PDB entry 6J1M | X-ray diffraction, 2.00 A resolution | chains A and B

[Chain A (and B)]
Protein: A. acutangulus PKS2
Source organism: Anisodus acutangulus
Notes: chain B of this document is another copy of the same molecule, construct and numbering; everything in this record applies to it too
Sequence (427 residues; numbered -35 to 391; the number before each row is that of its first residue; numbers below 1 keep their minus sign (Met-35 is residue -35)):
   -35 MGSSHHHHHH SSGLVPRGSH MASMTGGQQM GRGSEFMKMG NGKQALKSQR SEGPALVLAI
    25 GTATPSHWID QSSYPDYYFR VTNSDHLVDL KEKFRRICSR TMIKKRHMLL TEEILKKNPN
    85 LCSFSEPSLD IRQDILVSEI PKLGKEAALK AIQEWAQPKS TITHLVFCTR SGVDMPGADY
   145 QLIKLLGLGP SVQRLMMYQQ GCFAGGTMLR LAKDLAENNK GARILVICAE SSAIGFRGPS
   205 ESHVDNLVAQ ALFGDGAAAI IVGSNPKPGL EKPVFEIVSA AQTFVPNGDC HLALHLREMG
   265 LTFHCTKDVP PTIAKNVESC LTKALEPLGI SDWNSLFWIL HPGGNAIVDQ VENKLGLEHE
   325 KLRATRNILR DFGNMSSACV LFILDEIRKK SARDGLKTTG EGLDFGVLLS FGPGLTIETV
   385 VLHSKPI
Unresolved in the structure: -35 to 10 (chain B: -35 to 15)
Small-molecule neighbours: 3-oxopentanedioic acid (6JN): Arg134, Gly165, Cys166, Phe217, Leu256, Leu258, His305, Gly307, Asn338, Ser340, Phe375, Gly376, Pro377
Reported in the primary citation:
  - catalytic residues: Cys166, His305, Asn338
  - binding site for 3-oxopentanedioic acid: Arg134, Cys166, Phe217, Leu256, Leu258, His305, Asn338, Ser340
  - mutagenesis - R134A, R134S, R134T, L258A, S340G, S340L, S340V: decreased catalytic activity
  - specificity-determining residues: Leu258 (by similarity / conservation)

[Chain A / chain B interface]
Contacting residue pairs - 105 pairs, chain A then chain B:
  Pro91(A) with Glu262(B)
  Ser92(A) with Glu262(B)
  Leu93(A) with Leu93(B), hydrophobic; Glu262(B), hydrogen bond (backbone-side chain)
  Asp94(A) with Arg261(B), salt bridge; Glu262(B), hydrogen bond (side chain-backbone)
  Gln97(A) with Leu260(B), hydrogen bond (side chain-backbone); Arg261(B)
  Asp98(A) with Arg261(B), salt bridge
  Arg134(A) with Met139(B)
  Val137(A) with Gln163(B); Leu260(B), hydrophobic
  Asp138(A) with Leu258(B); His259(B), salt bridge
  Met139(A) with Arg134(B); Gln163(B), hydrogen bond; Gln164(B); Gly165(B); Ala257(B); Leu258(B), hydrogen bond (backbone-backbone); Pro377(B)
  Pro140(A) with Asp253(B); Leu256(B); Pro377(B); Gly378(B)
  Tyr144(A) with Phe248(B); Val249(B); Gly252(B), hydrogen bond (side chain-backbone); Asp253(B), hydrogen bond (side chain-backbone); Gly378(B), hydrogen bond (side chain-backbone)
  Ile147(A) with Phe248(B), hydrophobic
  Lys148(A) with Asp253(B), salt bridge
  Pro154(A) with Thr247(B); Phe248(B)
  Ser155(A) with Gln246(B); Thr247(B), hydrogen bond
  Val156(A) with Gln246(B)
  Gln157(A) with Arg174(B); Ala245(B); Gln246(B), hydrogen bond (side chain-backbone)
  Arg158(A) with Arg174(B), hydrogen bond (backbone-side chain); Gln246(B), hydrogen bond (backbone-side chain); Phe248(B); Thr380(B), hydrogen bond
  Leu159(A) with Thr171(B); Arg174(B)
  Met160(A) with Met161(B); Gln164(B), hydrogen bond (backbone-side chain)
  Met161(A) with Met160(B); Met161(B), hydrophobic
  Tyr162(A) with Tyr162(B); Gln163(B)
  Gln163(A) with Val137(B); Met139(B), hydrogen bond; Tyr162(B)
  Gln164(A) with Met139(B); Met160(B), hydrogen bond (side chain-backbone)
  Gly165(A) with Met139(B)
  Thr171(A) with Leu159(B)
  Arg174(A) with Gln157(B); Arg158(B), hydrogen bond (side chain-backbone); Leu159(B)
  Leu175(A) with Leu175(B), hydrophobic
  Asp178(A) with Leu179(B); Asn182(B), hydrogen bond; Asn183(B), hydrogen bond
  Leu179(A) with Asp178(B)
  Glu181(A) with Asn182(B), hydrogen bond
  Asn182(A) with Asp178(B), hydrogen bond; Glu181(B), hydrogen bond
  Asn183(A) with Asp178(B), hydrogen bond
  Ala245(A) with Gln157(B)
  Gln246(A) with Val156(B); Gln157(B), hydrogen bond (backbone-side chain); Arg158(B), hydrogen bond (side chain-backbone)
  Thr247(A) with Pro154(B)
  Phe248(A) with Tyr144(B); Ile147(B), hydrophobic; Pro154(B); Arg158(B)
  Val249(A) with Tyr144(B)
  Gly252(A) with Tyr144(B), hydrogen bond (backbone-side chain)
  Asp253(A) with Pro140(B); Tyr144(B), hydrogen bond (backbone-side chain); Lys148(B), salt bridge
  Leu256(A) with Pro140(B)
  Ala257(A) with Met139(B)
  Leu258(A) with Asp138(B); Met139(B), hydrogen bond (backbone-backbone)
  His259(A) with Asp138(B), salt bridge
  Leu260(A) with Gln97(B), hydrogen bond (backbone-side chain); Val137(B), hydrophobic
  Arg261(A) with Asp94(B), salt bridge; Gln97(B); Asp98(B), salt bridge
  Glu262(A) with Pro91(B); Ser92(B); Leu93(B), hydrogen bond (side chain-backbone); Asp94(B), hydrogen bond (backbone-side chain)
  Lys287(A) with Ser155(B)
  Pro377(A) with Met139(B); Pro140(B)
  Gly378(A) with Pro140(B); Tyr144(B), hydrogen bond (backbone-side chain)
  Thr380(A) with Arg158(B), hydrogen bond
Interface residues without a listed pair, chain A (58 interface residues in all): Gln145, Lys177, Ala244, Pro250, Asn251, Leu265
Interface residues without a listed pair, chain B (57 interface residues in all): Gln145, Lys177, Ala244, Pro250, Asn251, Leu265

[Summary]
58 residues of chain A and 57 residues of chain B are in contact, with 33 hydrogen bonds and 8 salt bridges.
Among the polar pairs are Asp94(A)-Arg261(B), Asp98(A)-Arg261(B) and Asp138(A)-His259(B). From the paper:
catalytic residues Cys166(A), His305(A) and Asn338(A); R134A, R134S and R134T of chain A, among others, reduce
catalytic activity; 7 substitutions were tested in all.
Chain A and chain B are both A. acutangulus PKS2 (Anisodus acutangulus); the structure, Anisodus acutangulus
type III polyketide sythase AaPKS2 in complex with 4-carboxy-3-oxobutanoyl covalent to C166, was determined by
X-ray diffraction together with 6J1N from the same study.
